Entry 6RD9 (electron microscopy, 3.00 A resolution); this record covers chains P and U of the 31 polymer chains in the assembly.

[Chain P]
Molecule: Mitochondrial ATP synthase subunit OSCP
From: Polytomella sp. Pringsheim 198.80
UniProt: D8V7I1 (D8V7I1_9CHLO); residues 1-229 here = UniProt positions 1-229
Chain sequence (229 residues; row label = number of the first residue in the row):
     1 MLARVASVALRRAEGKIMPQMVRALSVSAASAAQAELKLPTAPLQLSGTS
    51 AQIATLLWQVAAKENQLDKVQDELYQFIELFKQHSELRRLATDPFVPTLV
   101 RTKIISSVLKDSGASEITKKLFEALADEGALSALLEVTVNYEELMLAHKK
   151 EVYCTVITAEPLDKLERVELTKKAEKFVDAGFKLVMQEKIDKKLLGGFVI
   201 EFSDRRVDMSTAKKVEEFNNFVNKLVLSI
Disordered / not traced: 1-36

[Chain U]
Molecule: ATP synthase subunit alpha
From: Polytomella sp. Pringsheim 198.80
UniProt: A0ZW40 (A0ZW40_9CHLO); residues 1-562 here = UniProt positions 1-562
Chain sequence (562 residues; numbered 1 to 562; the number before each row is that of its first residue):
     1 MRSPAAFVARSGLFKASLGQSNWAQKAEQMMASVTRTFAADAKALDELRK
    51 PKFSSKYLIQHVSQKLIPAVKEWEKSYQPPVIHLGRVLSVGDGIARVYGL
   101 KSVQAGELVCFDSGVKGMALNLQADHVGVVVFGNDSVIHQGDLVYRTGQI
   151 VNVPIGPGTLGRVTDGLGQPIDGKGPLTNVRSSLVEVKAPGIIARQSVRE
   201 PLFTGVKAVDALVPIGRGQRELIIGDRQTGKTAVAIDAIIHQKNCNEQVP
   251 KAQRVYCVYVAVGQKRSTVAQLVKLFTQTGAMRYTIMVSATASDAAPLQF
   301 LAPYSGCAMAEYFRDTGKHGLIIYDDLSKQSVAYRQMSLLLRRPPGREAF
   351 PGDVFYLHSRLLERAAKLSKELGGGSLTAFPVIETQAGDVSAYIATNVIS
   401 ITDGQIFLETELFYKGIRPALNVGLSVSRVGSAAQFPGMKQVAGTLKLEL
   451 AQYREVAAFAQFGSDLDAATQYVLERGARLTEMLKQKQFAPIPIERQTVA
   501 VYAATKGFLDKVRVQDIVAAEEAVISQVNPAVFKILKANGKITPALDAHL
   551 KAELRKVKLPGA
Disordered / not traced: 1-39
Construct notes: conflict Arg266 (Lys in A0ZW40)
Ion coordination: Mg2+: Thr232 (together with ATP)
Ligand contacts: ATP (adenosine-5'-triphosphate): Asp226, Arg227, Gln228, Thr229, Gly230, Lys231, Thr232, Ala233, Glu384, Phe413, Arg418, Pro419, Gln486, Lys487, Gln488

[How chain P and chain U interact]
Contacting residue pairs (75; chain P residue first):
  Lys69(P) - Tyr57(U)  hydrogen bond
  Asp72(P) - Phe53(U)
  Asp72(P) - Ser55(U)
  Asp72(P) - Tyr57(U)
  Glu73(P) - Tyr57(U)  hydrogen bond
  Glu73(P) - Leu58(U)
  Tyr75(P) - Lys52(U)
  Tyr75(P) - Phe53(U)  hydrophobic
  Gln76(P) - Ser55(U)
  Gln76(P) - Lys56(U)
  Gln76(P) - Tyr57(U)  hydrogen bond (side chain-backbone)
  Gln76(P) - Leu58(U)  hydrogen bond (side chain-backbone)
  Gln76(P) - Ile59(U)  hydrogen bond (side chain-backbone)
  Phe77(P) - Leu58(U)  hydrophobic
  Ile78(P) - Leu48(U)
  Glu79(P) - Pro51(U)
  Glu79(P) - Phe53(U)
  Glu79(P) - Ile59(U)
  Leu80(P) - Leu58(U)  hydrophobic
  Leu80(P) - Ile59(U)  hydrophobic
  Leu80(P) - Val62(U)  hydrophobic
  Lys82(P) - Arg49(U)  hydrogen bond (side chain-backbone)
  Gln83(P) - Ile59(U)
  Gln83(P) - Ser63(U)  hydrogen bond
  His84(P) - Ser63(U)  hydrogen bond
  His84(P) - Leu66(U)
  His84(P) - Ile67(U)
  Glu86(P) - Val70(U)
  Glu86(P) - Tyr77(U)
  Leu87(P) - Leu66(U)  hydrophobic
  Arg89(P) - Tyr77(U)
  Arg89(P) - Gln78(U)  hydrogen bond (side chain-backbone)
  Arg89(P) - Pro80(U)
  Leu90(P) - Tyr77(U)
  Asp93(P) - Tyr98(U)
  Pro94(P) - Leu88(U)  hydrophobic
  Pro94(P) - Tyr98(U)
  Phe95(P) - Gln78(U)
  Phe95(P) - Arg86(U)
  Phe95(P) - Val87(U)
  Phe95(P) - Leu88(U)  hydrophobic
  Phe95(P) - Tyr98(U)  hydrophobic
  Phe95(P) - Gln140(U)
  Val96(P) - Tyr77(U)  hydrophobic
  Pro97(P) - Ser76(U)
  Leu99(P) - Trp73(U)  hydrophobic
  Val100(P) - Trp73(U)  hydrophobic
  Val100(P) - Ser76(U)
  Val100(P) - Tyr77(U)  hydrophobic
  Lys103(P) - Trp73(U)
  Ile104(P) - Leu66(U)  hydrophobic
  Ile104(P) - Ala69(U)
  Ile104(P) - Trp73(U)
  Ser107(P) - Lys65(U)
  Ser107(P) - Ala69(U)
  Val108(P) - His61(U)  hydrogen bond (backbone-side chain)
  Val108(P) - Val62(U)
  Val108(P) - Lys65(U)
  Val108(P) - Leu66(U)  hydrophobic
  Val108(P) - Ala69(U)  hydrophobic
  Asp111(P) - His61(U)
  Ser112(P) - Tyr57(U)
  Ser112(P) - Leu58(U)
  Ser112(P) - His61(U)
  Ala114(P) - Leu58(U)  hydrophobic
  Leu135(P) - Leu48(U)
  Glu136(P) - Ala40(U)
  Glu136(P) - Leu45(U)
  Thr138(P) - Leu48(U)
  Val139(P) - Ala40(U)  hydrophobic
  Val139(P) - Ala44(U)
  Val139(P) - Leu45(U)  hydrophobic
  Val139(P) - Leu48(U)  hydrophobic
  Glu142(P) - Leu48(U)
  Glu143(P) - Ala40(U)
Interface residues without a listed pair, chain P (39 interface residues in all): Thr92, Gly113, Asn140
Interface residues without a listed pair, chain U (35 interface residues in all): Glu47, Glu72, Pro79, Gly141

[In short]
39 residues of chain P and 35 residues of chain U are in contact, with 10 hydrogen bonds. Among the polar
pairs are Lys69(P)-Tyr57(U), Glu73(P)-Tyr57(U) and Gln76(P)-Tyr57(U). Ligands of chain U: ATP.
Chain P is Mitochondrial ATP synthase subunit OSCP and chain U is ATP synthase subunit alpha, both from
Polytomella sp. Pringsheim 198.80; the structure, CryoEM structure of Polytomella F-ATP synthase, Primary
rotary state 1, composite map, was determined by electron microscopy together with 6RD4, 6RD5, 6RD6, 6RD7,
6RD8, 6RDA and 46 further entries from the same study.
